PDB entry 7E6R | X-ray diffraction, 1.90 A resolution | chains A and B

# Chain A (and B)
Molecule: 3C-like proteinase
Source organism: Human coronavirus NL63
Notes: EC 3.4.22.-; chain B of this document is another copy of the same molecule, construct and numbering; everything in this record applies to it too
UniProtKB: P0C6U6 (R1A_CVHNL); residues 1-303 here correspond to UniProt positions 2940-3242 (UniProt number = residue number + 2939)
Chain sequence (303 residues; each row starts with the number of its first residue):
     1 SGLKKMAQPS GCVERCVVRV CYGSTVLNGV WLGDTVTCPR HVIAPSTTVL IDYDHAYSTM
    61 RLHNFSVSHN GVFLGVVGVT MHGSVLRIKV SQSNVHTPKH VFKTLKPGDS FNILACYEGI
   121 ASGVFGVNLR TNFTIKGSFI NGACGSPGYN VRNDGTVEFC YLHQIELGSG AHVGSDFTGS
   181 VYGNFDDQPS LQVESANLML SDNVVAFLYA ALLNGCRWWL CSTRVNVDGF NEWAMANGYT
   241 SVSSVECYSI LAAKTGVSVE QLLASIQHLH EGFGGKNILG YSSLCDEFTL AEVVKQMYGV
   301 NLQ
Unresolved in the structure: 1, 301-303 (chain B: 1, 300-303)
UniProt features mapped onto this chain:
  - active site (For 3CL-PRO activity): His41, Cys144
  - site: Gln303 (Cleavage)

# Chain A / chain B interface
Pairs across the interface (48):
  Lys4(A) with Phe125(B); Gly126(B), hydrogen bond (side chain-backbone); Lys136(B); Ser138(B)
  Lys5(A) with Phe125(B)
  Met6(A) with Gly123(B); Val124(B); Phe125(B), hydrophobic; Ser138(B)
  Ala7(A) with Gly123(B); Val124(B), hydrogen bond (backbone-backbone)
  Pro9(A) with Ser10(B); Glu14(B); Ala121(B), hydrophobic; Ser122(B)
  Ser10(A) with Pro9(B); Ser10(B), hydrogen bond (side chain-backbone); Glu14(B), hydrogen bond (backbone-side chain)
  Gly11(A) with Gly11(B); Glu14(B), hydrogen bond (backbone-side chain)
  Glu14(A) with Pro9(B); Ser10(B), hydrogen bond (side chain-backbone); Gly11(B), hydrogen bond (side chain-backbone)
  Arg15(A) with Arg15(B)
  Ala121(A) with Pro9(B)
  Ser122(A) with Pro9(B)
  Gly123(A) with Ala7(B); Pro9(B)
  Val124(A) with Met6(B); Ala7(B), hydrogen bond (backbone-backbone); Val124(B), hydrophobic
  Phe125(A) with Lys4(B); Lys5(B); Met6(B), hydrophobic
  Gly126(A) with Lys4(B), hydrogen bond (backbone-side chain)
  Ser138(A) with Gly2(B); Lys4(B); Gln296(B), hydrogen bond
  Ile140(A) with Gln296(B); Met297(B)
  Ser282(A) with Ser282(B), hydrogen bond
  Glu287(A) with Lys4(B), salt bridge
  Lys295(A) with Ile140(B)
  Gln296(A) with Ser138(B), hydrogen bond; Ile140(B)
  Met297(A) with Ile140(B)
  Tyr298(A) with Ile140(B)
  Gly299(A) with Ile140(B)
Interface residues without a listed pair, chain A (29 interface residues in all): Gly2, Gln8, Leu114, Val127, Lys136
Interface residues without a listed pair, chain B (26 interface residues in all): Gln8, Val127, Gly137, Gly299

# In short
29 residues of chain A and 26 residues of chain B are in contact; the contacts include 12 hydrogen bonds and 1
salt bridge. Polar contacts include Glu287(A)-Lys4(B), Lys4(A)-Gly126(B) and Ser10(A)-Ser10(B). From UniProt:
active-site residues His41(A) and Cys144(A) on chain A.
Chain A and chain B are both 3C-like proteinase (Human coronavirus NL63); the structure, Crystal structure of
HCoV-NL63 3C-like protease,pH5.6, was determined by X-ray diffraction (same publication as 7E6L, 7E6M and
7E6N).
